Entry 8YEL (electron microscopy, 2.71 A resolution); this record covers chain A.

[Chain A]
Protein: Cation channel rhodopsin 4
From: Guillardia theta
UniProtKB: A0A3G1I4H9 (A0A3G1I4H9_GUITH); residues 2-367 here = UniProt positions 2-367
Amino-acid sequence (398 residues; each row starts with the number of its first residue; numbers below 1 keep their minus sign (Met-24 is residue -24)):
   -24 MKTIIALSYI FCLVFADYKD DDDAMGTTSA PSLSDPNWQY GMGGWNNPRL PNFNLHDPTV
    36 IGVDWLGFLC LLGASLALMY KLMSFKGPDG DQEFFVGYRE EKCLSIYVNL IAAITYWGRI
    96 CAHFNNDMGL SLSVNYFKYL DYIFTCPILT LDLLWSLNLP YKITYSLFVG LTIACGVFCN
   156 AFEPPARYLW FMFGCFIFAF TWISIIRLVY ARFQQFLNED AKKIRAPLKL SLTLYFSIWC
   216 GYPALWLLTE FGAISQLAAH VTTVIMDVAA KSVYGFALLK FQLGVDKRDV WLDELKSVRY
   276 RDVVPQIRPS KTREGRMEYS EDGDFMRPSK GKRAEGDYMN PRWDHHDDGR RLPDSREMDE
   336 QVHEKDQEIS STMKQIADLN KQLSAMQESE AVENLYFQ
Not modelled in the structure: -24 to 4, 194-197, 274-373
Differences from the reference sequence: initiating methionine (-24); expression tag (-23 to 1, 368-373)
Covalently attached groups: retinal (RET) linked to Lys246
Residues lining bound ligands:
  - 1,2-diacyl-sn-glycero-3-phosphocholine (PC1), molecule 1: Leu8, Leu105, Ser108, Phe112, Leu115, Ile118, Phe119, Pro122, Gly145, Ala149, Val152, Phe153, Ala156, Phe157
  - 1,2-diacyl-sn-glycero-3-phosphocholine (PC1), molecule 2: Leu8, Ile89, Thr90, Ser108, Val109, Tyr111, Phe112, Leu115, Phe119, Phe153
  - 1,2-diacyl-sn-glycero-3-phosphocholine (PC1), molecule 3: Glu75, Leu79, Tyr82, Ile86, Phe119, Ile123, Trp130, Lys137, Ile138, Leu142, Arg263
  - retinal (RET): Tyr114, Tyr117, Thr120, Cys121, Thr147, Ile148, Gly151, Phe166, Gly169, Cys170, Phe173, Trp214, Tyr217, Pro218, Asp242, Ala245

[Overview]
Ligands of chain A: 3 copies of 1,2-diacyl-sn-glycero-3-phosphocholine. Retinal is covalently linked to
Lys246.
Chain A is Cation channel rhodopsin 4 (Guillardia theta); the structure, Cryo-EM structure of the
channelrhodopsin GtCCR4, was determined by electron microscopy, deposited together with 8YEJ and 8YEK.
